Entry 9NY8 (X-ray diffraction, 2.10 A resolution); this record covers chains A and C of the 4 polymer chains in the assembly.

# Chain A
Molecule: Ribose operon repressor
Source organism: Escherichia coli
Reference sequence: P0ACQ0 (RBSR_ECOLI); residues 2-330 here = UniProt positions 2-330
Chain sequence (330 residues; each row starts with the number of its first residue):
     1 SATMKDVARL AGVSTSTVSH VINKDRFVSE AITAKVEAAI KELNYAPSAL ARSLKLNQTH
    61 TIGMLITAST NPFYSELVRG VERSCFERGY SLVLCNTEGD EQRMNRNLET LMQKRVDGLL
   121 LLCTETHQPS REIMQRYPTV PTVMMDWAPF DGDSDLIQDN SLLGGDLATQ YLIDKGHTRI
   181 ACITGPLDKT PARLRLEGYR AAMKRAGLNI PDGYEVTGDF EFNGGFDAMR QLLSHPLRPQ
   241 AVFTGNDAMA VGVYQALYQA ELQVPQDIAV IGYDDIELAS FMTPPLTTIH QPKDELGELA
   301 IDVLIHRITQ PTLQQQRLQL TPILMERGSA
Construct notes: expression tag (1)
Curated features (UniProtKB/Swiss-Prot):
  - DNA-binding region: Met4 to Asn23 (H-T-H motif)

# Chain C
Molecule: ribose operon
Sequence (30 nucleotides; each row starts with the number of its first residue):
     1 GTGGGTCAGC GAAACGTTTC GCTGATGGAG

# Chain A / chain C interface
Residue-residue contacts - 20 pairs, chain A then chain C:
  Gly12(A) - DC10(C)  phosphate contact
  Val13(A) - DC10(C)  phosphate contact
  Ser14(A) - DC10(C)  hydrogen bond to the phosphate
  Ser14(A) - DG11(C)  hydrogen bond to the base
  Ser14(A) - DA12(C)  base contact
  Thr15(A) - DA12(C)  hydrogen bond to the base
  Ser16(A) - DC10(C)  base contact
  Ser16(A) - DG11(C)  hydrogen bond to the base
  Ser16(A) - DA12(C)  base contact
  Thr17(A) - DG9(C)  sugar contact
  Thr17(A) - DC10(C)  hydrogen bond to the phosphate
  Arg26(A) - DG9(C)  hydrogen bond to the base
  Phe27(A) - DA8(C)  phosphate contact
  Val28(A) - DG9(C)  phosphate contact
  Ser29(A) - DG9(C)  hydrogen bond to the phosphate
  Ile32(A) - DG9(C)  phosphate contact
  Leu54(A) - DC15(C)  base contact
  Leu54(A) - DG16(C)  sugar contact
  Lys55(A) - DA14(C)  hydrogen bond to the base
  Lys55(A) - DC15(C)  hydrogen bond to the base
Also at the interface, not in a pair above, chain C (9 interface residues in all): DA13

# Summary
13 residues of chain A and 9 residues of chain C are in contact, with 9 hydrogen bonds. Among the polar pairs
are Ser14(A)-DG11(C), Thr15(A)-DA12(C) and Ser16(A)-DG11(C).
Here chain A is Ribose operon repressor (Escherichia coli) and chain C is ribose operon. Entry 9NY8 (Crystal
structure of the ribose operon repressor, RbsR, bound to ribose operon) was determined by X-ray diffraction,
deposited together with 9NY7.
